PDB entry 6V92 | electron microscopy, 20.00 A resolution (very low resolution: no residue pairs are listed; an interface is given only as per-side residue counts) | chains j and h of the 35 polymer chains in the assembly

== Chain j ==
Molecule: 146-nt DNA strand
Sequence (146 nucleotides; numbered 147 to 292; the number before each row is that of its first residue):
   147 ATCAATATCC ACCTGCAGAT TCTACCAAAA GTGTATTTGG AAACTGCTCC ATCAAAAGGC
   207 ATGTTCAGCT GAATTCAGCT GAACATGCCT TTTGATGGAG CAGTTTCCAA ATACACTTTT
   267 GGTAGAATCT GCAGGTGGAT ATTGAT

== Chain h ==
Name: Histone H2B type 1-K
Organism: Homo sapiens
Reference sequence: O60814 (H2B1K_HUMAN); residues -3 to 122 here correspond to UniProt positions 1-126 (UniProt number = residue number + 4)
Sequence (126 residues; each row starts with the number of its first residue; numbers below 1 keep their minus sign (Met-3 is residue -3)):
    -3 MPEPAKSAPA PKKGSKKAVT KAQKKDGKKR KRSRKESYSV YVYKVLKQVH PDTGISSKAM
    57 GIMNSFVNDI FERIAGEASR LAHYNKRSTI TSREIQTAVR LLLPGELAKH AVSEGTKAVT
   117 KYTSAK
Not modelled in the structure: -3 to 27, 122
UniProt features mapped onto this chain:
  - modified residue: Pro-2 (N-acetylproline), Glu-1 (ADP-ribosyl glutamic acid), Lys2 (N6-(2-hydroxyisobutyryl)lysine), Ser3 (ADP-ribosylserine), Lys8 (N6-(beta-hydroxybutyryl)lysine), Lys9 (N6-(2-hydroxyisobutyryl)lysine), Ser11 (Phosphoserine), Lys12 (N6-acetyllysine), Lys13 (N6-(beta-hydroxybutyryl)lysine), Lys17 (N6-(2-hydroxyisobutyryl)lysine), Lys20 (N6-(2-hydroxyisobutyryl)lysine), Lys21 (N6-(2-hydroxyisobutyryl)lysine), Lys31 (N6-(2-hydroxyisobutyryl)lysine), Glu32 (PolyADP-ribosyl glutamic acid), Ser33 (Phosphoserine), Lys40 (N6-(2-hydroxyisobutyryl)lysine), Lys43 (N6-(2-hydroxyisobutyryl)lysine), Lys54 (N6,N6-dimethyllysine), Arg76 (Dimethylated arginine), Lys82 (N6,N6,N6-trimethyllysine) and 6 more in UniProt
  - glycosylation: Ser109 (O-linked (GlcNAc) serine)
  - cross-link (Glycyl lysine isopeptide (Lys-Gly)): Lys2 (interchain with G-Cter in SUMO2), Lys17 (interchain with G-Cter in SUMO2), Lys31 (interchain with G-Cter in ubiquitin), Lys117 (interchain with G-Cter in ubiquitin)

== How chain j and chain h interact ==
At this resolution (20 A) residue pairs are not listed: 6 residues of chain j and 10 of chain h lie at the interface.

== Overview ==
6 residues of chain j and 10 residues of chain h are in contact.
Here chain j is a 146-nt DNA strand and chain h is Histone H2B type 1-K (Homo sapiens). Entry 6V92 (RSC-NCP)
was determined by electron microscopy together with 6V8O from the same study.
